Entry 5XVZ (X-ray diffraction, 1.90 A resolution); this record covers chains A and D of the 4 polymer chains in the assembly.

[Chain A (and D)]
Protein: Catalase
From: Mycothermus thermophilus
Notes: EC 1.11.1.6; chain D of this document is another copy of the same molecule, construct and numbering; everything in this record applies to it too
UniProtKB: M4GGR7 (M4GGR7_9PEZI); residues 21-698 here correspond to UniProt positions 22-699 (UniProt number = residue number + 1)
Amino-acid sequence (678 residues; row label = number of the first residue in the row):
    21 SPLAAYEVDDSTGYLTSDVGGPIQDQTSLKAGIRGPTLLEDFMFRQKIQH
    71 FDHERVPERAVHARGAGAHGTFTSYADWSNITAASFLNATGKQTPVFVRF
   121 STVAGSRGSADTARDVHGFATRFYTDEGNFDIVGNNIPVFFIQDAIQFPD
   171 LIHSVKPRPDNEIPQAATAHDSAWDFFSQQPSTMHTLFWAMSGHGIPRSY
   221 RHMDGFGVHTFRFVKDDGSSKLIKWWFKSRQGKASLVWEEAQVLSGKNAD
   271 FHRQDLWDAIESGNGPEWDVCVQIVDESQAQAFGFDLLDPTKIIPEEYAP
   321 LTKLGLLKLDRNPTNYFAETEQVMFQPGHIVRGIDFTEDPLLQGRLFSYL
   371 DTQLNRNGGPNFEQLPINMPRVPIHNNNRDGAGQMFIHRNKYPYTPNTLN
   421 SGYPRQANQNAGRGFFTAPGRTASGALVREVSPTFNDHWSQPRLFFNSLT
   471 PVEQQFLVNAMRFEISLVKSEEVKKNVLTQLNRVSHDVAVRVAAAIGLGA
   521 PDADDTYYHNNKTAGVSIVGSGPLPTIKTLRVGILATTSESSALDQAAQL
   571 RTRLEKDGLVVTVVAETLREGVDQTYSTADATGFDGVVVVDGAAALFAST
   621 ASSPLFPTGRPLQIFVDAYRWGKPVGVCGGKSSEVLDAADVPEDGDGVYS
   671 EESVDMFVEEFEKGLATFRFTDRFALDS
Disordered / not traced: 619-621
Differences from the reference sequence: engineered mutation Trp246 (His247 in M4GGR7)
Metal / ion sites: cis-heme d hydroxychlorin gamma-spirolactone Fe near Tyr369 (its only coordinating residue here)
Residues lining bound ligands:
  - cis-heme d hydroxychlorin gamma-spirolactone (HDD), molecule 1: Ile68, Phe71, Asp72
  - cis-heme d hydroxychlorin gamma-spirolactone (HDD), molecule 2: Arg79, Ala80, Val81, His82, Arg119, Ser121, Gly138, Phe139, Ala140, Val153, Gly154, Asn155, Phe160, Ala165, Phe168, Val228, His229, Val343, Phe345, Leu361, Gly364, Arg365, Ser368, Tyr369, Thr372, Gln373, Arg376
What the authors report for this chain:
  - mutagenesis - P158W, Q293W: decreased expression
  - mutagenesis - I314F, L321A, V536W: decreased catalytic activity on catechol
  - mutagenesis - V536A: unchanged catalytic activity
  - mutagenesis - I313F, I314F, E316F, E316H, L321A: unchanged catalytic activity on catalase
  - mutagenesis - V536W: increased catalytic activity on catalase

[How chain A and chain D interact]
Residue-residue contacts (240):
  Leu23(A) with Ile407(D), hydrophobic
  Tyr26(A) with Met405(D); Phe406(D); Ile407(D), hydrogen bond (backbone-backbone)
  Glu27(A) with Ile407(D); Arg409(D), salt bridge
  Val28(A) with Phe406(D), hydrophobic; Ile407(D), hydrogen bond (backbone-backbone); His408(D); Arg409(D), hydrogen bond (backbone-backbone)
  Asp29(A) with His395(D), hydrogen bond (backbone-side chain); Arg409(D), salt bridge
  Asp30(A) with Ile394(D); His395(D), salt bridge; Asn396(D); His408(D); Asn410(D); Asn420(D), hydrogen bond (backbone-side chain); Tyr423(D)
  Ser31(A) with Tyr423(D)
  Thr32(A) with His395(D); Tyr423(D)
  Gly33(A) with Tyr423(D); Pro424(D); Arg425(D), hydrogen bond (backbone-backbone)
  Tyr34(A) with His395(D); Arg425(D), hydrogen bond; Gln426(D); Ala431(D); Gly432(D)
  Leu35(A) with His395(D); Asn396(D); Pro424(D); Arg425(D), hydrogen bond (backbone-backbone)
  Thr36(A) with Pro393(D); Ile394(D); His395(D), hydrogen bond (backbone-backbone); Asn396(D), hydrogen bond (backbone-side chain)
  Ser37(A) with Ile394(D); Asn396(D)
  Asp38(A) with Glu383(D); Pro390(D); Ile394(D); Asn396(D), hydrogen bond; Asn398(D), hydrogen bond
  Val39(A) with Gly148(D); Asn149(D), hydrogen bond (backbone-backbone); His349(D); Glu383(D); Pro390(D)
  Gly40(A) with Glu147(D); Gly148(D); Pro390(D); Val392(D); Pro393(D)
  Gly41(A) with Glu147(D); Gly148(D)
  Pro42(A) with Glu147(D); Ala427(D), hydrophobic; Gly432(D); Arg433(D); Gly434(D); Phe435(D), hydrogen bond (backbone-backbone)
  Ile43(A) with Ala427(D), hydrogen bond (backbone-backbone)
  Gln44(A) with Gln426(D); Ala427(D), hydrogen bond (backbone-backbone)
  Asp45(A) with Gln426(D), hydrogen bond
  Gln46(A) with Thr415(D); Gln426(D)
  Leu49(A) with Thr437(D)
  Leu59(A) with Gln363(D); Phe367(D), hydrophobic
  Glu60(A) with Phe356(D); Gln363(D), hydrogen bond; Leu366(D); Arg441(D), salt bridge
  Phe62(A) with Gly348(D); Ile350(D), hydrophobic; Phe435(D), hydrophobic
  Met63(A) with Phe435(D), hydrophobic
  Arg65(A) with Leu366(D), hydrogen bond (side chain-backbone); Phe367(D); Leu370(D)
  Gln66(A) with Leu370(D); Asn398(D), hydrogen bond
  Lys67(A) with Asn398(D)
  Gln69(A) with Leu370(D), hydrogen bond (side chain-backbone); Asp371(D); Leu374(D); Phe382(D)
  His70(A) with Pro380(D); Asn381(D), hydrogen bond; Asn398(D), hydrogen bond
  His73(A) with Leu374(D); Pro380(D); Gly401(D)
  Glu74(A) with Arg399(D); Asp400(D); Gly401(D), hydrogen bond (backbone-backbone)
  Val76(A) with Gly401(D); Ala402(D)
  Glu147(A) with Gly40(D); Gly41(D); Pro42(D)
  Gly148(A) with Val39(D); Gly40(D); Gly41(D)
  Asn149(A) with Val39(D), hydrogen bond (backbone-backbone)
  Thr334(A) with Ile407(D); His408(D); Arg409(D)
  Asn335(A) with His408(D)
  Phe337(A) with Asp400(D); Gly401(D); Gln404(D)
  Ala338(A) with Phe406(D)
  Glu339(A) with Ile407(D)
  Gln342(A) with Gly401(D); Gly403(D); Gln404(D), hydrogen bond (side chain-backbone)
  Gly348(A) with Phe62(D)
  His349(A) with Val39(D)
  Ile350(A) with Phe62(D), hydrophobic
  Phe356(A) with Glu60(D)
  Gln363(A) with Leu59(D); Glu60(D), hydrogen bond
  Leu366(A) with Glu60(D); Arg65(D), hydrogen bond (backbone-side chain)
  Phe367(A) with Leu59(D), hydrophobic; Arg65(D)
  Leu370(A) with Arg65(D); Gln66(D); Gln69(D), hydrogen bond (backbone-side chain)
  Asp371(A) with Gln69(D)
  Leu374(A) with Gln69(D); His73(D)
  Asn377(A) with Ala402(D); Gly403(D)
  Pro380(A) with His70(D); His73(D)
  Asn381(A) with His70(D)
  Phe382(A) with Gln69(D)
  Glu383(A) with Asp38(D); Val39(D)
  Gln384(A) with Met405(D)
  Leu385(A) with Gly403(D); Gln404(D); Met405(D), hydrophobic
  Pro386(A) with Met405(D)
  Asn388(A) with Val39(D)
  Pro390(A) with Asp38(D); Val39(D); Gly40(D)
  Val392(A) with Gly40(D)
  Ile394(A) with Val28(D); Asp30(D); Thr36(D); Ser37(D); Asp38(D)
  His395(A) with Asp29(D), hydrogen bond (side chain-backbone); Asp30(D), salt bridge; Thr32(D); Tyr34(D); Leu35(D); Thr36(D), hydrogen bond (backbone-backbone)
  Asn396(A) with Asp30(D); Leu35(D); Thr36(D), hydrogen bond (side chain-backbone); Ser37(D); Asp38(D), hydrogen bond
  Asn398(A) with Asp38(D), hydrogen bond; Gln66(D), hydrogen bond; Lys67(D); His70(D)
  Arg399(A) with Glu74(D)
  Asp400(A) with Glu74(D); Phe337(D)
  Gly401(A) with His73(D); Glu74(D), hydrogen bond (backbone-backbone); Phe337(D); Gln342(D)
  Ala402(A) with Val76(D); Asn377(D)
  Gly403(A) with Gln342(D); Asn377(D); Leu385(D)
  Gln404(A) with Phe337(D); Gln342(D), hydrogen bond (backbone-side chain); Leu385(D)
  Met405(A) with Tyr26(D); Gln384(D); Leu385(D), hydrophobic; Pro386(D); Met405(D), hydrophobic
  Phe406(A) with Tyr26(D); Val28(D), hydrophobic; Ala338(D)
  Ile407(A) with Leu23(D), hydrophobic; Tyr26(D), hydrogen bond (backbone-backbone); Glu27(D); Val28(D), hydrogen bond (backbone-backbone); Thr334(D); Glu339(D)
  His408(A) with Val28(D); Asp30(D); Thr334(D); Asn335(D)
  Arg409(A) with Glu27(D), salt bridge; Val28(D), hydrogen bond (backbone-backbone); Asp29(D), salt bridge; Thr334(D)
  Asn410(A) with Asp30(D)
  Thr415(A) with Gln46(D)
  Asn420(A) with Asp30(D), hydrogen bond (side chain-backbone)
  Tyr423(A) with Asp30(D); Ser31(D); Thr32(D); Gly33(D)
  Pro424(A) with Gly33(D); Leu35(D)
  Arg425(A) with Gly33(D), hydrogen bond (backbone-backbone); Tyr34(D); Leu35(D), hydrogen bond (backbone-backbone)
  Gln426(A) with Tyr34(D); Leu35(D); Gln44(D); Asp45(D), hydrogen bond; Gln46(D)
  Ala427(A) with Pro42(D), hydrophobic; Ile43(D), hydrogen bond (backbone-backbone); Gln44(D), hydrogen bond (backbone-backbone)
  Gly432(A) with Tyr34(D); Pro42(D)
  Arg433(A) with Pro42(D)
  Gly434(A) with Pro42(D)
  Phe435(A) with Pro42(D), hydrogen bond (backbone-backbone); Phe62(D), hydrophobic; Met63(D), hydrophobic
  Thr437(A) with Leu49(D)
  Arg441(A) with Glu60(D), salt bridge
Other interface residues (no listed pair), chain A (103 interface residues in all): Ala51, Arg75, Asp355, Gly364, Gly378, Pro393, Pro416, Ala431, Ala443
Other interface residues (no listed pair), chain D (103 interface residues in all): Ala51, Arg75, Asp355, Gly364, Gly378, Asn388, Pro416, Ala443

[Overview]
Chain A and chain D each contribute 103 residues to their interface, with 47 hydrogen bonds and 8 salt
bridges. Among the polar pairs are Glu27(A)-Arg409(D), Asp29(A)-Arg409(D) and Asp30(A)-His395(D). The paper
reports that I314F, L321A and V536W of chain A reduce catalytic activity on catechol; P158W and Q293W of chain
A reduce expression; 9 substitutions were tested in all.
Chain A and chain D are both Catalase (Mycothermus thermophilus); the structure, CATPO mutant - H246W, was
determined by X-ray diffraction together with 5ZZ1, 5Y17 and 5XY4 from the same study.
